PDB entry 7UL2 | electron microscopy, 2.40 A resolution | chains R and D

Chain R:
Molecule: Neurotensin receptor 1
From: Homo sapiens
Reference sequence: chimeric construct of P30989, P41145: residues 20-255 from P30989 (NTR1_HUMAN) positions 20-255 (same numbers); residues 256-308 from P41145 positions 246-279 (offset varies); residues 309-418 from P30989 (NTR1_HUMAN) positions 309-418 (same numbers)
Sequence (419 residues; numbered -19 to 418; 19 numbers in that range are skipped by the numbering (no residue carries them; nothing is unmodelled there); the number before each row is that of its first residue; numbers below 1 keep their minus sign (Asp-19 is residue -19)):
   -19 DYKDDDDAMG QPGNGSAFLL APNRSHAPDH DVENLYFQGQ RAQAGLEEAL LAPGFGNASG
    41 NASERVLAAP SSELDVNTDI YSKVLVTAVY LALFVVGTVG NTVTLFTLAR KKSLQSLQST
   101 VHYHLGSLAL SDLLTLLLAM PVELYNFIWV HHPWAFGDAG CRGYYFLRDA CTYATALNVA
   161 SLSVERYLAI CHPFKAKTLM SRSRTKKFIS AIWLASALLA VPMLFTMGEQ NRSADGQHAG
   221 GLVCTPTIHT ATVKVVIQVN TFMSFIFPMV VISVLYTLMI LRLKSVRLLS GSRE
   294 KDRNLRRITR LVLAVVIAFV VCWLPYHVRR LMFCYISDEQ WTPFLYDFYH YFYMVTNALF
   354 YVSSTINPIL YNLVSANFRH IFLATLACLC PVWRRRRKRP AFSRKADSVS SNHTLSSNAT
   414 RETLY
Disordered / not traced: -19 to 59, 91-98, 215-217, 331-333, 380-418
Cystine bridges: Cys141-Cys224
Construct notes: expression tag (-19 to 19); conflict Leu85 (Ala in P30989), Ala307 (Val278 in P41145)
Metal / ion sites: Na+: Asp112, Thr155
Small-molecule neighbours: Q6Q (2-[[1-(7-chloranylquinolin-4-yl)-5-(2,6-dimethoxyphenyl)pyrazol-3-yl]carbonylamino]adamantane-2-carboxylic acid): Met203, Met207, Val233, Ile237, Arg322, Arg323, Met325, Phe326, Ile329, Trp334, Tyr339, Tyr342, His343, Phe345, Tyr346
From the paper describing this entry:
  - binding site for Q6Q: Arg322, Arg323, Trp334
  - conformationally variable residues (side-chain flip): Tyr364
  - Na+ coordination: Ser111, Asp112, Thr155

Chain D:
Molecule: Nanobody 6
From: Lama glama
Notes: antibody fragment or engineered binder
Sequence (133 residues; row label = number of the first residue in the row):
     1 MAQVQLQESG GGLVQAGESL RLSCAASGTI FRLYDMGWYR RVSGNQRELV ASITSGGSTK
    61 YGDSVKGRFT ISRDNAKNTV YLQMSSLKPE DTAVYYCNAE YRTGIWEELL DGWGQGTQVT
   121 VSSHHHHHHE PEA
Disordered / not traced: 1-2, 8-24, 40-49, 62-71, 81-95, 115-133

Interface between chain R and chain D:
Contacting residue pairs - 20 pairs, chain R then chain D:
  Leu263(R) with Trp106(D), hydrophobic
  Lys264(R) with Arg32(D), hydrogen bond (backbone-side chain)
  Ser265(R) with Arg32(D), hydrogen bond (backbone-side chain)
  Val266(R) with Arg102(D)
  Arg267(R) with Tyr34(D); Asp35(D), salt bridge; Glu100(D), salt bridge; Arg102(D), hydrogen bond (backbone-side chain); Leu109(D)
  Leu268(R) with Leu109(D), hydrophobic
  Arg273(R) with Leu109(D), hydrogen bond (side chain-backbone)
  Asp295(R) with Arg102(D), salt bridge
  Arg296(R) with Glu108(D)
  Arg299(R) with Arg102(D); Ile105(D), hydrogen bond (side chain-backbone); Trp106(D); Glu107(D)
  Arg303(R) with Trp106(D); Glu107(D), salt bridge
  Leu306(R) with Trp106(D), hydrophobic
Also at the interface, not in a pair above, chain R (13 interface residues in all): Thr302
Also at the interface, not in a pair above, chain D (12 interface residues in all): Phe31, Asp111

Summary:
13 residues of chain R face 12 of chain D across their interface, with 5 hydrogen bonds and 4 salt bridges.
Polar contacts include Arg267(R)-Asp35(D), Arg267(R)-Glu100(D) and Asp295(R)-Arg102(D). Ligands of chain R:
compound Q6Q. From the paper: a binding site for Q6Q at Arg322(R), Arg323(R) and Trp334(R); Na+ coordination
by Ser111(R), Asp112(R) and Thr155(R).
Chain R is Neurotensin receptor 1 (Homo sapiens) and chain D is Nanobody 6 (Lama glama); the structure, CryoEM
Structure of Inactive NTSR1 Bound to SR48692 and Nb6, was determined by electron microscopy (same publication
as 7UL3, 7UL4 and 7UL5).
